Entry 9CYY (electron microscopy, 3.00 A resolution); this record covers chains Y and Z of the 29 polymer chains in the assembly.

Chain Y (and Z):
Name: Lambda 1
From: Mammalian orthoreovirus 3 Dearing
Notes: chain Z of this document is another copy of the same molecule, construct and numbering; everything in this record applies to it too
Reference sequence: F1ARN3 (F1ARN3_9REOV); numbering as in UniProt (aligned over 1-1275)
Amino-acid sequence (1275 residues; numbered 1 to 1275; the number before each row is that of its first residue):
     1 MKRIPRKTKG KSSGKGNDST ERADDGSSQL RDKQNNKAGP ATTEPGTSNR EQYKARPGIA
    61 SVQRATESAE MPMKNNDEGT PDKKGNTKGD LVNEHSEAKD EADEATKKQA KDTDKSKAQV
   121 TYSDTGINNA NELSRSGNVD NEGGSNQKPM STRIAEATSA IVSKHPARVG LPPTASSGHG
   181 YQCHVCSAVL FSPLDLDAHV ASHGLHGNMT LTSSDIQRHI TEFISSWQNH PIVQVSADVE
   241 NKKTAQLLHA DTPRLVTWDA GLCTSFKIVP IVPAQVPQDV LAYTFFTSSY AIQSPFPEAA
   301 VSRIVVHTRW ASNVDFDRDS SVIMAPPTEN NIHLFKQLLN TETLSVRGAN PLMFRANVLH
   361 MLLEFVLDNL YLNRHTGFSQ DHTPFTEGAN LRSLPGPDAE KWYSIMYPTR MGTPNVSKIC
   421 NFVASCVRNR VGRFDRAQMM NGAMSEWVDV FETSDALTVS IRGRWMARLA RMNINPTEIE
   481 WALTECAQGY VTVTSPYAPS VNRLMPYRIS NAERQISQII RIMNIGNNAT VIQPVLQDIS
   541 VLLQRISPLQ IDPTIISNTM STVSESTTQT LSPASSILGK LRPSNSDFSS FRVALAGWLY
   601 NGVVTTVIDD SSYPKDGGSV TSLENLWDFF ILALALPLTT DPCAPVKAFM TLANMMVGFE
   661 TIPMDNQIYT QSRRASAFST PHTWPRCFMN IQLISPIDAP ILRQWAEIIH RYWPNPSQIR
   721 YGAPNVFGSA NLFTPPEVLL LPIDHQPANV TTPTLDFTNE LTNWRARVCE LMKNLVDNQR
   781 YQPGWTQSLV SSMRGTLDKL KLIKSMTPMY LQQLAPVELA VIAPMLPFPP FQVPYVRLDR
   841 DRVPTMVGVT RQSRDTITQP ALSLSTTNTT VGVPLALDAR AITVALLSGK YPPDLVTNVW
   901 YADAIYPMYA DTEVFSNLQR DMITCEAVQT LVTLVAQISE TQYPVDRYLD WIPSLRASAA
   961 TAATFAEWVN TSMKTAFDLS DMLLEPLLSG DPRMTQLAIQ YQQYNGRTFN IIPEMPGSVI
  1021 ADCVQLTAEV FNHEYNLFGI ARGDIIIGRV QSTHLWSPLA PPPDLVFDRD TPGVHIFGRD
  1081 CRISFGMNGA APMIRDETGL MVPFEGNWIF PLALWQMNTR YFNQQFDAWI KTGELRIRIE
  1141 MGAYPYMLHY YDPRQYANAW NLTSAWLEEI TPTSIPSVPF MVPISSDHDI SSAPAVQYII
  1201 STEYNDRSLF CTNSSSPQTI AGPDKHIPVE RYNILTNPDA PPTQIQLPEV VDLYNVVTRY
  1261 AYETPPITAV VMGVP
Unresolved in the structure: 1-221 (chain Z: 1-180, 207-215)

Interface between chain Y and chain Z:
Residue-residue contacts (92; chain Y residue first):
  Ala-237(Y) / Asn-558(Z)
  Val-239(Y) / Val-563(Z)  hydrophobic
  Lys-243(Y) / Ser-561(Z)
  Leu-339(Y) / Pro-893(Z)
  Leu-339(Y) / Asp-894(Z)
  Glu-342(Y) / Asp-894(Z)
  Asn-527(Y) / Glu-565(Z)
  Asn-527(Y) / Ser-791(Z)
  Asn-527(Y) / Ser-792(Z)
  Asn-527(Y) / Gly-795(Z)
  Asn-528(Y) / Ser-564(Z)
  Asn-528(Y) / Glu-565(Z)
  Ala-529(Y) / Glu-565(Z)  hydrogen bond (backbone-backbone)
  Ala-529(Y) / Ser-566(Z)
  Thr-530(Y) / Thr-567(Z)
  Val-607(Y) / Gln-787(Z)
  Ile-608(Y) / Gln-787(Z)
  Asp-610(Y) / Thr-786(Z)
  Ile-668(Y) / Pro-783(Z)  hydrophobic
  Tyr-669(Y) / Gln-779(Z)  hydrogen bond (side chain-backbone)
  Tyr-669(Y) / Gln-782(Z)
  Tyr-669(Y) / Pro-783(Z)
  Arg-673(Y) / Pro-783(Z)
  Ser-676(Y) / Thr-786(Z)
  Ala-677(Y) / Gln-779(Z)
  Ser-679(Y) / Gln-779(Z)  hydrogen bond
  Ser-679(Y) / Ser-788(Z)
  Thr-680(Y) / Asn-778(Z)  hydrogen bond (side chain-backbone)
  Thr-680(Y) / Gln-779(Z)
  Met-846(Y) / Arg-794(Z)
  Gln-852(Y) / Leu-755(Z)
  Arg-854(Y) / Phe-757(Z)
  Asp-855(Y) / Leu-755(Z)
  Asp-855(Y) / Asp-756(Z)
  Asp-855(Y) / Phe-757(Z)  hydrogen bond (side chain-backbone)
  Asp-855(Y) / Thr-758(Z)
  Thr-866(Y) / Lys-801(Z)
  Asn-868(Y) / Asp-798(Z)
  Thr-869(Y) / Asp-798(Z)
  Thr-869(Y) / Leu-802(Z)
  Thr-870(Y) / Arg-794(Z)  hydrogen bond
  Thr-870(Y) / Gly-795(Z)
  Thr-870(Y) / Asp-798(Z)  hydrogen bond (backbone-side chain)
  Gly-872(Y) / Ser-791(Z)  hydrogen bond (backbone-side chain)
  Pro-874(Y) / Ser-788(Z)
  Arg-956(Y) / Asn-749(Z)  hydrogen bond
  Arg-956(Y) / Val-750(Z)
  Arg-956(Y) / Thr-751(Z)
  Ala-957(Y) / Val-750(Z)
  Ala-957(Y) / Thr-751(Z)
  Ser-958(Y) / Val-750(Z)
  Ala-959(Y) / Thr-754(Z)
  Ala-959(Y) / Met-806(Z)  hydrophobic
  Ala-960(Y) / Met-806(Z)
  Ala-960(Y) / Tyr-891(Z)
  Ala-960(Y) / Pro-893(Z)  hydrophobic
  Thr-961(Y) / Pro-893(Z)
  Thr-964(Y) / Pro-893(Z)
  Leu-988(Y) / Lys-804(Z)
  Ser-989(Y) / Lys-804(Z)
  Gly-990(Y) / Lys-804(Z)
  Asp-991(Y) / Thr-754(Z)  hydrogen bond
  Asp-991(Y) / Lys-804(Z)
  Arg-993(Y) / Thr-751(Z)  hydrogen bond (side chain-backbone)
  Arg-993(Y) / Thr-752(Z)  hydrogen bond (side chain-backbone)
  Arg-993(Y) / Pro-753(Z)
  Arg-993(Y) / Thr-754(Z)
  Arg-1079(Y) / Val-1274(Z)
  Arg-1079(Y) / Pro-1275(Z)  hydrogen bond (side chain-backbone)
  Cys-1081(Y) / Met-1272(Z)
  Arg-1082(Y) / Thr-492(Z)
  Phe-1085(Y) / Pro-496(Z)  hydrophobic
  Phe-1085(Y) / Tyr-497(Z)
  Met-1087(Y) / Ala-498(Z)  hydrophobic
  Met-1087(Y) / Pro-499(Z)
  Leu-1114(Y) / Pro-1275(Z)  hydrophobic
  Met-1117(Y) / Ser-226(Z)
  Met-1117(Y) / Trp-227(Z)
  Met-1117(Y) / Val-899(Z)  hydrophobic
  Asn-1118(Y) / Ser-226(Z)  hydrogen bond
  Asn-1118(Y) / Met-1272(Z)
  Asn-1118(Y) / Gly-1273(Z)  hydrogen bond (side chain-backbone)
  Thr-1119(Y) / Ser-226(Z)
  Arg-1120(Y) / Ser-187(Z)  hydrogen bond (side chain-backbone)
  Arg-1120(Y) / Ile-224(Z)
  Arg-1120(Y) / Ser-225(Z)  hydrogen bond (side chain-backbone)
  Arg-1120(Y) / Ser-226(Z)  hydrogen bond (backbone-backbone)
  Arg-1120(Y) / Gln-228(Z)  hydrogen bond (side chain-backbone)
  Tyr-1121(Y) / Ser-187(Z)
  Tyr-1121(Y) / Ser-226(Z)  hydrogen bond (backbone-backbone)
  Gln-1124(Y) / Gln-182(Z)  hydrogen bond
  Gln-1124(Y) / His-184(Z)  hydrogen bond
Interface residues without a listed pair, chain Y (67 interface residues in all): Thr-341, Leu-352, His-682, Thr-683, Ser-853, Thr-867, Val-871, Val-873, Ala-963, Met-994, Gly-1078, Ala-1113, Gln-1125, Pro-1172
Interface residues without a listed pair, chain Z (66 interface residues in all): Val-185, Asn-229, Thr-484, Val-493, Thr-494, Thr-559, Phe-659, Arg-780, Gly-784, Trp-785, Pro-892, Val-896

Overview:
67 residues of chain Y and 66 residues of chain Z are in contact, with 22 hydrogen bonds. Polar pairs include
Tyr-669(Y)/Gln-779(Z), Ser-679(Y)/Gln-779(Z) and Thr-680(Y)/Asn-778(Z).
Both chains are Lambda 1 (Mammalian orthoreovirus 3 Dearing). Entry 9CYY (Cryo-EM structure of MRV virion) was
determined by electron microscopy together with 9CYT and 9CYX from the same study.
